6FNP - chains B and D of the 4 polymer chains in the assembly; structure by X-ray diffraction, 3.40 A resolution.

[Chain B]
Molecule: Energy-coupling factor transporter ATP-binding protein EcfA1
From: Lactobacillus delbrueckii
Notes: EC 3.6.3.-
UniProtKB: Q1GBJ0 (ECFA1_LACDA); numbering as in UniProt (aligned over 2-282)
Sequence (300 residues; numbered -17 to 282; the number before each row is that of its first residue; numbers below 1 keep their minus sign (Met-17 is residue -17)):
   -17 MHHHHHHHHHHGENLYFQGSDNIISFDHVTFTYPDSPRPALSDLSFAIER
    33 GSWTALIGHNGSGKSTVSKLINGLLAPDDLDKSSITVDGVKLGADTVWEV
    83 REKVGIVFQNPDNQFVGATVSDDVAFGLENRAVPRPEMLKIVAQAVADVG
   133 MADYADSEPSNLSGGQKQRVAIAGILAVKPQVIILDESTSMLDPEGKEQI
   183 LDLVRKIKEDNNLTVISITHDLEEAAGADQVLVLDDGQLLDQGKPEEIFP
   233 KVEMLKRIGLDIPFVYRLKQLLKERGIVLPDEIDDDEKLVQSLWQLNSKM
Disordered / not traced: -17 to 0, 281-282
Construct notes: initiating methionine (-17); expression tag (-16 to 1)
Swiss-Prot annotation at these positions:
  - binding site (ATP): Gly40 to Ser47

[Chain D]
Molecule: Energy-coupling factor transporter transmembrane protein EcfT
From: Lactobacillus delbrueckii
UniProtKB: A0A061BSU4 (A0A061BSU4_LACDE); residues 1-265 here = UniProt positions 1-265
Sequence (265 residues; each row starts with the number of its first residue):
     1 MSKIIIGRYLPGTTFVYRVDPRAKLLTTFYFIIMIFLANNWVSYLVISIF
    51 GLAYVFATGLKARVFWDGVKPMIWMIVFTSLLQTFFMAGGKVYWHWWIFT
   101 LSSEGLINGLYVFIRFAMIILVSTVMTVTTKPLEIADAMEWMLTPLKLFK
   151 VNVGMISLVISIALRFVPTLFDQTVKIMNAQRSRGADFNDGGLVKRAKSV
   201 VPMLVPLFIDSLEVALDLSTAMESRGYKGSEGRTRYRILEWSKVDLIPVA
   251 YCLLLTILMITTRKH
Disordered / not traced: 1-5, 265
Reported in the primary citation:
  - conformationally variable residues (domain motion): Pro71

[Chain B / chain D interface]
Pairs across the interface (62; chain B residue first):
  Asn54(B) with Ser224(D), hydrogen bond
  Leu56(B) with Thr220(D); Glu223(D); Ser224(D)
  Trp80(B) with Glu223(D); Tyr227(D); Lys228(D)
  Arg83(B) with Glu223(D), salt bridge; Ser224(D); Arg225(D)
  Phe90(B) with Ala221(D), hydrophobic
  Asp94(B) with Arg165(D), salt bridge; Phe166(D); Thr169(D)
  Asn95(B) with Phe166(D); Val214(D); Leu218(D)
  Gln96(B) with Asp217(D); Ala221(D)
  Phe97(B) with Arg165(D), hydrogen bond (backbone-side chain)
  Val98(B) with Ile162(D), hydrophobic; Leu218(D), hydrophobic; Met222(D), hydrophobic
  Gly99(B) with Ser161(D); Ile162(D)
  Ala100(B) with Leu133(D), hydrophobic; Ser161(D)
  Ser103(B) with Tyr236(D)
  Asp104(B) with Tyr236(D); Arg237(D)
  Asp105(B) with Arg225(D), hydrogen bond (backbone-side chain)
  Val106(B) with Arg225(D), hydrogen bond (backbone-side chain)
  Ala107(B) with Tyr236(D), hydrophobic
  Phe108(B) with Met222(D); Arg225(D); Tyr227(D), hydrophobic; Arg233(D)
  Gly109(B) with Arg225(D)
  Leu110(B) with Thr234(D)
  Glu111(B) with Arg233(D), salt bridge; Thr234(D), hydrogen bond (backbone-backbone); Arg235(D); Tyr236(D)
  Asn112(B) with Gly226(D); Tyr227(D); Arg233(D)
  Arg113(B) with Arg225(D), hydrogen bond (side chain-backbone)
  Ala114(B) with Thr234(D)
  Val115(B) with Thr234(D)
  Arg117(B) with Arg235(D); Tyr236(D), hydrogen bond (side chain-backbone); Ile238(D)
  Met120(B) with Tyr236(D), hydrophobic
  Leu121(B) with Tyr236(D)
  Glu140(B) with Leu164(D)
  Pro141(B) with Arg165(D)
  Ser142(B) with Arg165(D); Pro168(D); Thr169(D); Asp172(D)
  Gly156(B) with Arg225(D), hydrogen bond (backbone-side chain)
  Val160(B) with Arg225(D)
Other interface residues (no listed pair), chain B (35 interface residues in all): Val124, Ala159
Other interface residues (no listed pair), chain D (28 interface residues in all): Gly232

[In short]
The interface between chain B and chain D involves 35 residues on one side and 28 on the other, with 8
hydrogen bonds and 3 salt bridges. Polar contacts include Arg83(B)-Glu223(D), Asp94(B)-Arg165(D) and
Glu111(B)-Arg233(D). From UniProt: 8 ATP-binding residues on chain B. From the paper: conformational
variability at Pro71(D).
Here chain B is Energy-coupling factor transporter ATP-binding protein EcfA1 and chain D is Energy-coupling
factor transporter transmembrane protein EcfT, both from Lactobacillus delbrueckii. Entry 6FNP (Crystal
structure of ECF-CbrT, a cobalamin transporter) was determined by X-ray diffraction.
